PDB entry 8XFO | electron microscopy, 3.00 A resolution | chains A and B

# Chain A
Protein: Integrin alpha-V
Organism: Homo sapiens
UniProtKB: P06756 (ITAV_HUMAN); residues 1-1048 here = UniProt positions 1-1048
Sequence (1048 residues; row label = number of the first residue in the row):
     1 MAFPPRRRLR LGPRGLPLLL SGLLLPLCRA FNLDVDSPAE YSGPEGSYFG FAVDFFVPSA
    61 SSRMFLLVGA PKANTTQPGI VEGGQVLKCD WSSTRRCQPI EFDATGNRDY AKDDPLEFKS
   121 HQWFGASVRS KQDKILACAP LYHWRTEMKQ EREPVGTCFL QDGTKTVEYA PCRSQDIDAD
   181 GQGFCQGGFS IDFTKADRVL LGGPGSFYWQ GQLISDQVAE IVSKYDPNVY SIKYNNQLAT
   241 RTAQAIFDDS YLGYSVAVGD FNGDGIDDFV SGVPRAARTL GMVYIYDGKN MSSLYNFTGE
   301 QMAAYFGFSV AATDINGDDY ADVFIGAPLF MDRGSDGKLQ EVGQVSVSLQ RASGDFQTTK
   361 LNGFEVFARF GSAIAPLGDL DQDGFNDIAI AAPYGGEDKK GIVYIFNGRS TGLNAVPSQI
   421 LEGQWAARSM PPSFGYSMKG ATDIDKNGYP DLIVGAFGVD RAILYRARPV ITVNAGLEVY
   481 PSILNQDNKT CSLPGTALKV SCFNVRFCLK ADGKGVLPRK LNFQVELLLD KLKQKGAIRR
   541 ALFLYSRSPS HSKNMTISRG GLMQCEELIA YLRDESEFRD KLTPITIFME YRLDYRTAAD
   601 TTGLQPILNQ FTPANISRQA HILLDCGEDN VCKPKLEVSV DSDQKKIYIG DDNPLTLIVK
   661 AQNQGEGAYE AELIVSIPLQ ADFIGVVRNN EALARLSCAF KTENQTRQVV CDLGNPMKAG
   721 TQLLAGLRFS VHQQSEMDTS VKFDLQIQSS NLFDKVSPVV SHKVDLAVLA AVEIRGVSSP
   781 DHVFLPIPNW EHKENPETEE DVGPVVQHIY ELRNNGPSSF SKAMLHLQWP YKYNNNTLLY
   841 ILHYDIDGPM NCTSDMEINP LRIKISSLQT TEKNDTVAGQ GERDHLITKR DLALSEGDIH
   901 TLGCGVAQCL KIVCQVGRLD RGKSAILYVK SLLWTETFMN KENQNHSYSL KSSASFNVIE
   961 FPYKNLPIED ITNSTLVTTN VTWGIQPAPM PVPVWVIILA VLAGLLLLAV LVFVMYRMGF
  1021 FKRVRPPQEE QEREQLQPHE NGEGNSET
Disordered / not traced: 1-32, 574, 622-625, 769-1048
Disulfide bonds: C89-C97, C138-C158, C172-C185, C491-C502, C508-C565, C626-C632, C698-C711
Ligand contacts: A1LU7 (2-[(2R,5R,8S,11S)-8-(4-azanylbutyl)-11-(3-carbamimidamidopropyl)-3,6,9,12,15-pentakis(oxidanylidene)-5-(phenylmethyl)-1,4,7,10,13-pentazacyclopentadec-2-yl]ethanoic acid): D180, Y208, A245, D248

# Chain B
Protein: Integrin beta-3
Organism: Homo sapiens
UniProtKB: P05106 (ITB3_HUMAN); numbering as in UniProt (aligned over 1-788)
Sequence (788 residues; row label = number of the first residue in the row):
     1 MRARPRPRPL WATVLALGAL AGVGVGGPNI CTTRGVSSCQ QCLAVSPMCA WCSDEALPLG
    61 SPRCDLKENL LKDNCAPESI EFPVSEARVL EDRPLSDKGS GDSSQVTQVS PQRIALRLRP
   121 DDSKNFSIQV RQVEDYPVDI YYLMDLSYSM KDDLWSIQNL GTKLATQMRK LTSNLRIGFG
   181 AFVDKPVSPY MYISPPEALE NPCYDMKTTC LPMFGYKHVL TLTDQVTRFN EEVKKQSVSR
   241 NRDAPEGGFD AIMQATVCDE KIGWRNDASH LLVFTTDAKT HIALDGRLAG IVQPNDGQCH
   301 VGSDNHYSAS TTMDYPSLGL MTEKLSQKNI NLIFAVTENV VNLYQNYSEL IPGTTVGVLS
   361 MDSSNVLQLI VDAYGKIRSK VELEVRDLPE ELSLSFNATC LNNEVIPGLK SCMGLKIGDT
   421 VSFSIEAKVR GCPQEKEKSF TIKPVGFKDS LIVQVTFDCD CACQAQAEPN SHRCNNGNGT
   481 FECGVCRCGP GWLGSQCECS EEDYRPSQQD ECSPREGQPV CSQRGECLCG QCVCHSSDFG
   541 KITGKYCECD DFSCVRYKGE MCSGHGQCSC GDCLCDSDWT GYYCNCTTRT DTCMSSNGLL
   601 CSGRGKCECG SCVCIQPGSY GDTCEKCPTC PDACTFKKEC VECKKFDRGA LHDENTCNRY
   661 CRDEIESVKE LKDTGKDAVN CTYKNEDDCV VRFQYYEDSS GKSILYVVEE PECPKGPDIL
   721 VVLLSVMGAI LLIGLAALLI WKLLITIHDR KEFAKFEEER ARAKWDTANN PLYKEATSTF
   781 TNITYRGT
Disordered / not traced: 1-26, 110-111, 378-379, 466-471, 490-788
UniProt features mapped onto this chain:
  - region: C203 to C210 (Involved in CX3CL1-, NRG1-, FGF1- and IGF1-binding), Q293 to M313 (CX3CL1-binding)
  - motif: T777 to I783 (LIR)
  - binding site (Mg(2+)): S147, S149, E246
  - binding site (Ca(2+)): S149, D152, D153, D184, N241, D243, P245, E246, D277, M361
  - modified residue: T767 (Phosphothreonine), Y773 (Phosphotyrosine), T779 (Phosphothreonine), Y785 (Phosphotyrosine)
  - glycosylation (N-linked (GlcNAc...) asparagine): N125, N346, N397, N478, N585, N680
Disulfide bonds: C31-C49, C39-C461, C42-C64, C52-C75, C203-C210, C258-C299, C400-C412, C432-C459, C474-C486
Ligand contacts: A1LU7 (2-[(2R,5R,8S,11S)-8-(4-azanylbutyl)-11-(3-carbamimidamidopropyl)-3,6,9,12,15-pentakis(oxidanylidene)-5-(phenylmethyl)-1,4,7,10,13-pentazacyclopentadec-2-yl]ethanoic acid): Y148, S149, R240, N241, R242, D243, A244, E246

# How chain A and chain B interact
Contacting residue pairs - 58 pairs, chain A then chain B:
  Y48(A) with V292(B), hydrophobic
  F51(A) with R287(B); V292(B), hydrophobic
  W123(A) with G290(B)
  L141(A) with L288(B); G290(B)
  H143(A) with S188(B), hydrogen bond
  E151(A) with S194(B)
  R152(A) with I193(B); S194(B), hydrogen bond (backbone-side chain)
  F184(A) with R242(B)
  Q186(A) with L288(B), hydrogen bond (side chain-backbone)
  F189(A) with R287(B); L288(B), hydrophobic
  P204(A) with L288(B), hydrophobic
  W209(A) with L288(B)
  D249(A) with D243(B); P245(B)
  Y251(A) with D285(B), hydrogen bond (side chain-backbone); L288(B)
  Y254(A) with L284(B), hydrogen bond (side chain-backbone); R287(B)
  R275(A) with P245(B); T280(B), hydrogen bond (side chain-backbone); H281(B); I282(B); D285(B), salt bridge
  R278(A) with N346(B)
  T279(A) with I282(B); Y347(B)
  Q301(A) with L350(B)
  M302(A) with L343(B); N346(B); Y347(B); L350(B)
  A303(A) with I282(B), hydrophobic; L318(B), hydrophobic; Y347(B), hydrophobic
  Y305(A) with I282(B), hydrophobic; A283(B); L284(B), hydrogen bond (side chain-backbone); D285(B), hydrogen bond
  F308(A) with L284(B), hydrophobic; R287(B)
  L329(A) with A283(B), hydrophobic; L284(B), hydrophobic
  M331(A) with G319(B); L350(B), hydrophobic
  E341(A) with S317(B), hydrogen bond
  F367(A) with G319(B); L320(B); E323(B)
  R369(A) with P294(B)
  Y394(A) with P294(B)
  M430(A) with Q293(B)
  P431(A) with P294(B)
  Y436(A) with R287(B)
  F457(A) with V292(B), hydrophobic
Other interface residues (no listed pair), chain A (36 interface residues in all): E153, L339, S429
Other interface residues (no listed pair), chain B (30 interface residues in all): K279, A289, E349

# Overview
Chain A and chain B form an interface of 36 and 30 residues respectively, with 9 hydrogen bonds and 1 salt
bridge. Among the polar pairs are R275(A)-D285(B), H143(A)-S188(B) and R152(A)-S194(B). Compound A1LU7 is
bound between chain A and chain B.
Here chain A is Integrin alpha-V and chain B is Integrin beta-3, both from Homo sapiens. Entry 8XFO (Cryo-EM
structure of integrin ITGAV, ITGB3 and CYCLO (RGDFK) complex, conformation 2) was determined by electron
microscopy.
